PDB entry 8ULU | electron microscopy, 3.80 A resolution | chains C and E of the 14 polymer chains in the assembly

== Chain C (and E) ==
Molecule: Envelope glycoprotein gp120
From: Human immunodeficiency virus 1
Notes: chain E of this document is another copy of the same molecule, construct and numbering; everything in this record applies to it too
UniProtKB: Q2N0S6 (Q2N0S6_9HIV1); the construct lacks a stretch of the UniProt sequence and is renumbered around it, so the offset changes along the chain: 33-138 = UniProt 32-137; 147-184 = UniProt 138-175; 188-306 = UniProt 187-305; 309-321 = UniProt 306-318; 2 more segments
Sequence (479 residues; each row starts with the number of its first residue; note: 14 numbers in that range are skipped by the numbering (no residue carries them; nothing is unmodelled there); a row labelled like 184A-184K holds insertion residues (184A, then the next letters in order)):
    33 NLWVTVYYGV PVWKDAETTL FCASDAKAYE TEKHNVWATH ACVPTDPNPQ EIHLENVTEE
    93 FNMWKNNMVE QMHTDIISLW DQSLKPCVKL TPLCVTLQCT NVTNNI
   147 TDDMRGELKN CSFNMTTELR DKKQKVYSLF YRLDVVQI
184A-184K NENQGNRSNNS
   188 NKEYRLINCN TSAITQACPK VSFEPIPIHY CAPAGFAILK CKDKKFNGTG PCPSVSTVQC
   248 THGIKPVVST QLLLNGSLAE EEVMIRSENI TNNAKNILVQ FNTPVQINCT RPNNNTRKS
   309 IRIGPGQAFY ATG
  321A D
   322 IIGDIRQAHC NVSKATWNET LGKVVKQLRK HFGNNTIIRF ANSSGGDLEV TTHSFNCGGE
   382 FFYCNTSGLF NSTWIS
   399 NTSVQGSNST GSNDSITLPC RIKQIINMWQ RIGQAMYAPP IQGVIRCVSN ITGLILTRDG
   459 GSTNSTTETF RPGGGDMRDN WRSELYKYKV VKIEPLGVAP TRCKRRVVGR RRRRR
Unresolved in the structure: 59-64, 135, 184A-184K, 399-410, 505-513
Differences from the reference sequence: conflict Asn332 (Thr330 in Q2N0S6), Cys501 (Ala498 in Q2N0S6); expression tag (505-513)
Cystine bridges: Cys54-Cys74, Cys119-Cys205, Cys126-Cys196, Cys131-Cys157, Cys218-Cys247, Cys228-Cys239, Cys296-Cys331, Cys378-Cys445, Cys385-Cys418
Covalently attached groups: N-acetylglucosamine (NAG) linked to Asn88, Asn156, Asn234, Asn262, Asn276, Asn295, Asn301, Asn332, Asn339, Asn363, Asn386, Asn448; glycan linked to Asn160, Asn197
What the authors report for this chain:
  - post-translational modification sites: Asn160

== Chain C / chain E interface ==
Residue-residue contacts (17):
  Thr123(C) - Arg166(E)  hydrogen bond (backbone-side chain)
  Thr123(C) - Pro313(E)
  Pro124(C) - Arg166(E)
  Cys126(C) - Glu164(E)
  Cys126(C) - Leu165(E)
  Cys126(C) - Arg166(E)  hydrogen bond (backbone-backbone)
  Val127(C) - Asp167(E)
  Thr128(C) - Leu165(E)
  Thr128(C) - Asp167(E)  hydrogen bond
  Arg192(C) - Leu165(E)
  Cys196(C) - Glu164(E)
  Cys196(C) - Pro313(E)
  Asn197(C) - Arg310(E)  hydrogen bond (backbone-side chain)
  Thr198(C) - Gly314(E)
  Ser199(C) - Pro313(E)
  Ser199(C) - Gly314(E)  hydrogen bond (backbone-backbone)
  Ala200(C) - Pro313(E)
Other interface residues (no listed pair), chain C (13 interface residues in all): Leu125, Ile184

== In short ==
13 residues of chain C and 7 residues of chain E are in contact, with 5 hydrogen bonds. Polar pairs include
Thr123(C)-Arg166(E), Thr128(C)-Asp167(E) and Asn197(C)-Arg310(E). Covalently linked N-acetylglucosamine: at
Asn88(C), Asn156(C), Asn234(C), Asn262(C), Asn276(C) and Asn295(C) and 6 more. From the paper: a modification
site at Asn160(C).
Both chains are Envelope glycoprotein gp120 (Human immunodeficiency virus 1). Entry 8ULU (Cryo-EM structure of
the BG505 SOSIPv2 in complex with bNAb 04_A06 and PGDM1400 Fabs) was determined by electron microscopy,
deposited together with 9D8V, 8UKI, 8ULR, 8ULS and 8ULT.
